Entry 9F96 (X-ray diffraction, 1.27 A resolution); this record covers chain A.

== Chain A ==
Protein: Trans-2,3-dihydro-3-hydroxyanthranilate isomerase
Source organism: Pseudomonas fluorescens
Notes: EC 5.3.3.17
UniProtKB: Q51792 (PHZF_PSEFL); residue numbers follow UniProt; this construct covers 1-278
Amino-acid sequence (298 residues; row label = number of the first residue in the row; numbers below 1 keep their minus sign (Met-19 is residue -19)):
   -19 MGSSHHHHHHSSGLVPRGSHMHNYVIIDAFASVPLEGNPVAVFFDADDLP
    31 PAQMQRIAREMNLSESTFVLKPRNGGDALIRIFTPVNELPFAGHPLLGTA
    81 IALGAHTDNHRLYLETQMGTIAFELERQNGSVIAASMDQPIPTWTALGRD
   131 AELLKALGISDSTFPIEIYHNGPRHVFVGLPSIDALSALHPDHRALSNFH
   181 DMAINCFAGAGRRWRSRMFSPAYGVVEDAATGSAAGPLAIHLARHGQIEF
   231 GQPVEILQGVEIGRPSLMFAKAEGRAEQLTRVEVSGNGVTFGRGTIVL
Disordered / not traced: -19 to -7
Sequence notes: initiating methionine (-19); expression tag (-18 to 0)
Residues lining bound ligands: 2-azanyl-3-ethoxy-benzoic acid (A1IAW): Asn18, Ser44, Glu45, Thr64, Leu69, Ala72, Gly73, His74, Pro75, Pro153, His155, Met198, Ser200, Tyr203, Val205, Asp208, Ala210, Thr211, Gly212, Ser213
Curated features (UniProtKB/Swiss-Prot):
  - active site: Glu45

== Summary ==
Bound to chain A: 2-azanyl-3-ethoxy-benzoic acid. Curated annotation (UniProt) lists active-site residue
Glu45.
Chain A is Trans-2,3-dihydro-3-hydroxyanthranilate isomerase (Pseudomonas fluorescens); the structure, Complex
of phenazine biosynthesis enzyme PhzF with 2-amino-3-ethoxybenzoic acid, was determined by X-ray diffraction
(same publication as 9F92, 9F93, 9F94 and 9F95).
